Entry 7TID (electron microscopy, 3.30 A resolution); this record covers chains B and C of the 10 polymer chains in the assembly.

[Chain B]
Protein: Replication factor C subunit 4
Organism: Saccharomyces cerevisiae
Reference sequence: P40339 (RFC4_YEAST); numbering as in UniProt (aligned over 1-323)
Sequence (323 residues; each row starts with the number of its first residue):
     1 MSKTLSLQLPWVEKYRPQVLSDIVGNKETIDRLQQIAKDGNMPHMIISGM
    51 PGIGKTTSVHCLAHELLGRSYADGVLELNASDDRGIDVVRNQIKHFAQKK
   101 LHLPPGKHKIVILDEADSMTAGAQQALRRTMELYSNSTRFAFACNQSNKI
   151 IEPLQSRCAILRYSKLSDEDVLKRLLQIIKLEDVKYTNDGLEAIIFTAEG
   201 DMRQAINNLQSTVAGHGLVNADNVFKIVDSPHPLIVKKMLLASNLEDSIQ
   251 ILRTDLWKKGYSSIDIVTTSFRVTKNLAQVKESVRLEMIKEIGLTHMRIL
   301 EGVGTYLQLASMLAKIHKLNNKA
Disordered / not traced: 1-3, 323
Bound ions: Mg2+: Thr-56 (together with ATP-gamma-S)
Small-molecule neighbours:
  - ATP-gamma-S (AGS; phosphothiophosphoric acid-adenylate ester), molecule 1: Trp-11, Val-12, Tyr-15, Arg-16, Pro-17, Asp-22, Ile-23, Val-24, Gly-25, Met-50, Pro-51, Gly-52, Ile-53, Gly-54, Lys-55, Thr-56, Thr-57, Glu-115, Asn-145, Leu-166, Arg-174, Met-202, Arg-203, Ile-206
  - ATP-gamma-S (AGS), molecule 2: Arg-128, Glu-132, Pro-153, Arg-157
Curated features (UniProtKB/Swiss-Prot):
  - binding site (ATP): Val-12, Val-24, Gly-49 to Thr-57, Asn-145, Arg-203

[Chain C]
Protein: Replication factor C subunit 3
Organism: Saccharomyces cerevisiae
Reference sequence: P38629 (RFC3_YEAST); numbering as in UniProt (aligned over 1-340)
Sequence (340 residues; row label = number of the first residue in the row):
     1 MSTSTEKRSKENLPWVEKYRPETLDEVYGQNEVITTVRKFVDEGKLPHLL
    51 FYGPPGTGKTSTIVALAREIYGKNYSNMVLELNASDDRGIDVVRNQIKDF
   101 ASTRQIFSKGFKLIILDEADAMTNAAQNALRRVIERYTKNTRFCVLANYA
   151 HKLTPALLSRCTRFRFQPLPQEAIERRIANVLVHEKLKLSPNAEKALIEL
   201 SNGDMRRVLNVLQSCKATLDNPDEDEISDDVIYECCGAPRPSDLKAVLKS
   251 ILEDDWGTAHYTLNKVRSAKGLALIDLIEGIVKILEDYELQNEETRVHLL
   301 TKLADIEYSISKGGNDQIQGSAVIGAIKASFENETVKANV
Disordered / not traced: 1-8, 336-340
Bound ions: Mg2+: Thr-60 (together with ATP-gamma-S)
Small-molecule neighbours:
  - ATP-gamma-S (AGS; phosphothiophosphoric acid-adenylate ester), molecule 1: Val-16, Tyr-19, Arg-20, Pro-21, Glu-26, Val-27, Tyr-28, Pro-54, Pro-55, Gly-56, Thr-57, Gly-58, Lys-59, Thr-60, Ser-61, Asn-148, Leu-169, Arg-177, Met-205, Arg-206, Leu-209
  - ATP-gamma-S (AGS), molecule 2: Arg-131, Glu-135, Ala-156, Arg-160
Curated features (UniProtKB/Swiss-Prot):
  - binding site (ATP): Val-16 to Tyr-19, Arg-20, Tyr-28, Gly-53 to Ser-61, Asn-148, Arg-206
  - modified residue: Ser-2 (N-acetylserine)

[Chain B / chain C interface]
Contacting residue pairs (103):
  Thr-4(B) / Val-41(C)
  Leu-5(B) / Lys-109(C)
  Leu-5(B) / Gly-110(C)
  Leu-7(B) / Gly-44(C)
  Leu-7(B) / Phe-111(C)  hydrophobic
  Leu-7(B) / Lys-139(C)
  Leu-7(B) / Arg-142(C)
  Gln-8(B) / Glu-43(C)
  Gln-8(B) / Lys-45(C)
  Gln-8(B) / Arg-142(C)
  Leu-9(B) / Lys-139(C)
  Pro-10(B) / Thr-138(C)
  Pro-10(B) / Arg-142(C)
  Glu-13(B) / Glu-135(C)
  Glu-13(B) / Thr-138(C)
  Arg-16(B) / Glu-135(C)  salt bridge
  Pro-51(B) / Ala-156(C)  hydrophobic
  Thr-56(B) / Arg-132(C)
  His-60(B) / Arg-132(C)
  Glu-77(B) / Arg-132(C)  salt bridge
  Asn-79(B) / Arg-132(C)
  Ala-80(B) / Asn-128(C)
  Ala-80(B) / Ala-129(C)
  Ser-81(B) / Arg-94(C)
  Ser-81(B) / Lys-98(C)  hydrogen bond
  Ser-81(B) / Ala-129(C)
  Ser-81(B) / Val-133(C)
  Asp-82(B) / Lys-98(C)  salt bridge
  Asp-83(B) / Arg-94(C)  salt bridge
  Asp-114(B) / Arg-132(C)  salt bridge
  Glu-115(B) / Arg-131(C)  salt bridge
  Glu-115(B) / Arg-132(C)
  Asp-117(B) / Arg-131(C)  salt bridge
  Ser-118(B) / Asn-128(C)  hydrogen bond
  Asn-145(B) / Arg-131(C)  hydrogen bond
  Asp-201(B) / Ser-159(C)
  Arg-203(B) / Ser-159(C)  hydrogen bond
  Arg-203(B) / Arg-160(C)
  Gln-204(B) / Ser-159(C)
  Asn-207(B) / Ser-159(C)
  Asn-207(B) / Arg-160(C)
  Gln-210(B) / Lys-45(C)
  Ser-211(B) / Phe-40(C)
  Ser-211(B) / Thr-162(C)
  Ala-214(B) / Lys-39(C)
  Ala-214(B) / Phe-40(C)  hydrophobic
  Ala-214(B) / Glu-43(C)
  Ala-214(B) / Lys-45(C)
  Gly-215(B) / Thr-36(C)
  Gly-215(B) / Lys-39(C)  hydrogen bond (backbone-side chain)
  Gly-215(B) / Phe-40(C)
  His-216(B) / Lys-39(C)
  Ile-227(B) / Thr-36(C)
  Asp-229(B) / Arg-163(C)
  Asp-229(B) / Arg-165(C)  salt bridge
  Asn-244(B) / Glu-293(C)
  Leu-245(B) / Glu-293(C)  hydrogen bond (backbone-side chain)
  Leu-245(B) / Val-297(C)  hydrophobic
  Glu-246(B) / Arg-296(C)  salt bridge
  Ile-249(B) / Arg-296(C)
  Ile-249(B) / Leu-300(C)  hydrophobic
  Arg-253(B) / Lys-283(C)
  Arg-253(B) / Glu-286(C)  salt bridge
  Lys-258(B) / Pro-168(C)
  Lys-259(B) / Arg-165(C)  hydrogen bond (backbone-side chain)
  Lys-259(B) / Pro-168(C)
  Gly-260(B) / Pro-54(C)
  Gly-260(B) / Pro-168(C)
  Tyr-261(B) / Tyr-52(C)
  Tyr-261(B) / Arg-163(C)  hydrogen bond
  Tyr-261(B) / Arg-165(C)
  Ser-262(B) / Tyr-52(C)
  Ser-262(B) / Asn-148(C)
  Ser-262(B) / Tyr-149(C)
  Ile-264(B) / Tyr-149(C)  hydrophobic
  Ile-264(B) / His-151(C)
  Asp-265(B) / Tyr-52(C)  hydrogen bond
  Asp-265(B) / Tyr-149(C)
  Asp-265(B) / Ala-150(C)  hydrogen bond (side chain-backbone)
  Asp-265(B) / His-151(C)  hydrogen bond (side chain-backbone)
  Arg-298(B) / Ala-304(C)
  Arg-298(B) / Asp-305(C)  salt bridge
  Arg-298(B) / Tyr-308(C)
  Glu-301(B) / Tyr-308(C)  hydrogen bond
  Val-303(B) / Tyr-308(C)  hydrophobic
  Val-303(B) / Ser-311(C)
  Thr-305(B) / Glu-307(C)  hydrogen bond
  Tyr-306(B) / Glu-286(C)  hydrogen bond
  Leu-307(B) / Val-282(C)  hydrophobic
  Leu-307(B) / Leu-300(C)  hydrophobic
  Leu-307(B) / Leu-303(C)
  Leu-307(B) / Ala-304(C)
  Leu-307(B) / Glu-307(C)
  Gln-308(B) / Ala-304(C)  hydrogen bond (side chain-backbone)
  Gln-308(B) / Glu-307(C)  hydrogen bond
  Ala-310(B) / Leu-300(C)
  Ser-311(B) / Leu-300(C)
  Ser-311(B) / Thr-301(C)
  Ser-311(B) / Ala-304(C)
  Ala-314(B) / Val-297(C)
  Lys-315(B) / Thr-301(C)
  Lys-318(B) / His-298(C)
  Asn-321(B) / Glu-293(C)  hydrogen bond
Other interface residues (no listed pair), chain B (65 interface residues in all): Ser-6, Trp-11, Arg-84, Gly-217, Lys-226, Thr-268, His-317
Other interface residues (no listed pair), chain C (58 interface residues in all): Glu-32, Leu-46, Ile-70, Asp-91, Leu-158, Cys-161, Phe-164, Gln-167, Ile-278

[In short]
Chain B and chain C form an interface of 65 and 58 residues respectively; the contacts include 17 hydrogen
bonds and 11 salt bridges. Among the polar pairs are Arg-16(B)/Glu-135(C), Glu-77(B)/Arg-132(C) and
Asp-82(B)/Lys-98(C). One ATP-gamma-S molecule is bound between chain B and chain C.
Here chain B is Replication factor C subunit 4 and chain C is Replication factor C subunit 3, both from
Saccharomyces cerevisiae. Entry 7TID (Structure of the yeast clamp loader (Replication Factor C RFC) bound to
the sliding clamp (Proliferating ...) was determined by electron microscopy (same publication as 7THJ, 7THV,
7TI8, 7TIB, 7TIC and 7TKU).
